Entry 1G1X (X-ray diffraction, 2.60 A resolution); this record covers chains E and B of the 5 polymer chains in the assembly.

== Chain E ==
Molecule: 16S ribosomal RNA
Sequence (44 nucleotides; numbered 716 to 759; the number before each row is that of its first residue):
   716 ACGCCGAUGGCGAAGGCAGCCACCUGGUCCACCCGUGACGCUUU

== Chain B ==
Protein: 30S ribosomal protein S15
Source organism: Thermus thermophilus
Reference sequence: Q5SJ76 (RS15_THET8); aligned to UniProt positions 1-88 over residues 1-88 (the alignment contains insertions or deletions, so no single offset holds)
Chain sequence (88 residues; numbered 1 to 88; the number before each row is that of its first residue):
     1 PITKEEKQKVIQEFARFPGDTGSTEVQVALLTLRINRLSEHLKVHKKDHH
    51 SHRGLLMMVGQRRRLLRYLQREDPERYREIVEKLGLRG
Sequence notes: conflict Glu79 (Ala in Q5SJ76), Ile80 (Leu in Q5SJ76), Val81 (Ile in Q5SJ76), Leu86 (Ile in Q5SJ76)

== Interface between chain E and chain B ==
Residue-residue contacts (41; chain E residue first):
  A728(E) - His50(B)  base contact
  A728(E) - Arg53(B)  salt bridge to the phosphate
  A729(E) - His50(B)  hydrogen bond to the base
  G730(E) - His50(B)  hydrogen bond to the base
  C739(E) - Pro1(B)  phosphate contact
  C739(E) - His41(B)  hydrogen bond to the sugar
  U740(E) - Pro1(B)  phosphate contact
  U740(E) - Arg37(B)  salt bridge to the phosphate
  U740(E) - Leu38(B)  phosphate contact
  U740(E) - His41(B)  sugar contact
  U740(E) - Ser51(B)  hydrogen bond to the sugar
  G741(E) - Arg34(B)  salt bridge to the phosphate
  G741(E) - Arg37(B)  salt bridge to the phosphate
  G741(E) - Ser51(B)  sugar contact
  G741(E) - Gly54(B)  sugar contact
  G741(E) - Met58(B)  phosphate contact
  G742(E) - Arg34(B)  salt bridge to the phosphate
  G742(E) - Met58(B)  phosphate contact
  C749(E) - Thr21(B)  base contact
  G750(E) - Phe17(B)  phosphate contact
  G750(E) - Gly19(B)  sugar contact
  G750(E) - Asp20(B)  hydrogen bond to the sugar
  G750(E) - Thr21(B)  hydrogen bond to the sugar
  G750(E) - Gly22(B)  hydrogen bond to the base
  G750(E) - Gln27(B)  base contact
  U751(E) - Arg16(B)  hydrogen bond to the phosphate
  U751(E) - Phe17(B)  phosphate contact
  U751(E) - Gly22(B)  sugar contact
  U751(E) - Ser23(B)  sugar contact
  U751(E) - Thr24(B)  hydrogen bond to the sugar
  U751(E) - Gln27(B)  base contact
  G752(E) - Arg16(B)  salt bridge to the phosphate
  G752(E) - Tyr68(B)  hydrogen bond to the phosphate
  G752(E) - Arg76(B)  salt bridge to the phosphate
  A753(E) - Tyr68(B)  hydrogen bond to the phosphate
  C754(E) - Arg64(B)  sugar contact
  C754(E) - Leu65(B)  sugar contact
  C754(E) - Tyr68(B)  sugar contact
  C754(E) - Arg71(B)  salt bridge to the phosphate
  G755(E) - Gln61(B)  hydrogen bond to the phosphate
  G755(E) - Arg64(B)  salt bridge to the phosphate
Interface residues without a listed pair, chain E (16 interface residues in all): G727, C756
Interface residues without a listed pair, chain B (28 interface residues in all): His45, Met57, Glu72

== Summary ==
Chain E and chain B form an interface of 16 and 28 residues respectively, with 12 hydrogen bonds and 9 salt
bridges. Polar pairs include A729(E)-His50(B), G730(E)-His50(B) and G750(E)-Gly22(B).
Chain E is 16S ribosomal RNA and chain B is 30S ribosomal protein S15 (Thermus thermophilus); the structure,
Structure of ribosomal proteins S15, S6, S18, and 16S ribosomal RNA, was determined by X-ray diffraction.
